PDB entry 6ES1 | X-ray diffraction, 2.00 A resolution | chains A and B

== Chain A ==
Protein: Botulinum neurotoxin type A
Organism: Clostridium botulinum
Notes: EC 3.4.24.69; fragment: Binding domain
UniProtKB: Q45894 (BXA2_CLOBO); residues 874-1296 here = UniProt positions 874-1296
Chain sequence (445 residues; numbered 852 to 1296; the number before each row is that of its first residue):
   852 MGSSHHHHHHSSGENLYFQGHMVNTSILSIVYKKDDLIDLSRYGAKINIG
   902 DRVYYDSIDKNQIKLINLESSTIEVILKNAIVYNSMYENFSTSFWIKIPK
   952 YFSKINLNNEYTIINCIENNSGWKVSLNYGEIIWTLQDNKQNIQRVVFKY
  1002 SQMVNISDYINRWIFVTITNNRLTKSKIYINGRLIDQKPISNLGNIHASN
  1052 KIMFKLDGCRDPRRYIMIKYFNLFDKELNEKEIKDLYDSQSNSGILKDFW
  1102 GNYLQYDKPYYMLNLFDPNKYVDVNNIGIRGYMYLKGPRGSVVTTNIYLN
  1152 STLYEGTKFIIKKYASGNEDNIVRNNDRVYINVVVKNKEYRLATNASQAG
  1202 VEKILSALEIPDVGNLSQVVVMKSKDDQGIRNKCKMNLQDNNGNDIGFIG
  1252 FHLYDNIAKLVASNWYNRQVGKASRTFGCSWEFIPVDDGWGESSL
Not modelled in the structure: 852-875, 1296
Sequence notes: initiating methionine (852); expression tag (853-873)
Reported in the primary citation:
  - conformationally variable residues (domain motion): K955
  - specificity-determining residues: E1156, S1294 (proposed by the authors, not directly observed)

== Chain B ==
Protein: Synaptic vesicle glycoprotein 2C
Organism: Homo sapiens
Notes: fragment: luminal domain 4
UniProtKB: Q496J9 (SV2C_HUMAN); numbering as in UniProt (aligned over 474-567)
Chain sequence (117 residues; numbered 451 to 567; the number before each row is that of its first residue):
   451 MHHHHHHSSGVDLGTENLYFQSMERDKYANFTINFTMENQIHTGMEYDNG
   501 RFIGVKFKSVTFKDSVFKSCTFEDVTSVNTYFKNCTFIDTVFDNTDFEPY
   551 KFIDSEFKNCSFFHNKT
Not modelled in the structure: 451-472
Sequence notes: initiating methionine (451); expression tag (452-473)
Reported in the primary citation:
  - conformationally variable residues (domain motion, side-chain flip): E556, S561, F562, F563, H564
  - post-translational modification sites: N559 (citing earlier work)

== Chain A / chain B interface ==
Residue-residue contacts (22):
  F953(A) - N559(B)
  S954(A) - K558(B)
  Y1122(A) - H564(B)
  P1139(A) - N565(B)
  G1141(A) - F562(B)
  S1142(A) - S561(B)  hydrogen bond (backbone-side chain)
  S1142(A) - F562(B)  hydrogen bond (backbone-backbone)
  V1143(A) - C560(B)
  V1143(A) - S561(B)
  V1144(A) - F557(B)  hydrophobic
  V1144(A) - K558(B)
  V1144(A) - N559(B)  hydrogen bond (backbone-backbone)
  V1144(A) - C560(B)  hydrogen bond (backbone-backbone)
  T1145(A) - F557(B)
  T1145(A) - K558(B)
  T1145(A) - N559(B)  hydrogen bond (side chain-backbone)
  T1146(A) - E556(B)
  T1146(A) - F557(B)  hydrogen bond (side chain-backbone)
  Y1149(A) - N559(B)  hydrogen bond
  T1153(A) - S561(B)
  E1156(A) - F563(B)
  E1156(A) - H564(B)  salt bridge
Also at the interface, not in a pair above, chain B (11 interface residues in all): T567
From the paper, about this interface:
  - specific contacts: S1142(A)-S561(B) (hydrogen bond), E1156(A)-H564(B) (salt bridge)
  - interface residues, chain A: G1141(A)
  - interface residues, chain B: N559(B)

== In short ==
The interface between chain A and chain B involves 13 residues on one side and 11 on the other; the contacts
include 7 hydrogen bonds and 1 salt bridge. Among the polar pairs are E1156(A)-H564(B), S1142(A)-S561(B) and
T1145(A)-N559(B). The authors report a hydrogen bond between S1142(A) and S561(B); a salt bridge between
E1156(A) and H564(B). The paper reports interface residues G1141(A) and N559(B); specificity determinants
E1156(A) and S1294(A).
Chain A is Botulinum neurotoxin type A (Clostridium botulinum) and chain B is Synaptic vesicle glycoprotein 2C
(Homo sapiens); the structure, Crystal structure of the binding domain from botulinum neurotoxin A2 bound to
extracellular domain of human ..., was determined by X-ray diffraction.
